Entry 1QI8 (X-ray diffraction, 1.80 A resolution); this record covers chains A and C of the 4 polymer chains in the assembly.

# Chain A (and C)
Protein: Hemoglobin
From: Homo sapiens
Notes: fragment: alpha chain; chain C of this document is another copy of the same molecule, construct and numbering; everything in this record applies to it too
UniProt: P69905 (HBA_HUMAN); residues 1-141 here = UniProt positions 1-141
Chain sequence (141 residues; row label = number of the first residue in the row):
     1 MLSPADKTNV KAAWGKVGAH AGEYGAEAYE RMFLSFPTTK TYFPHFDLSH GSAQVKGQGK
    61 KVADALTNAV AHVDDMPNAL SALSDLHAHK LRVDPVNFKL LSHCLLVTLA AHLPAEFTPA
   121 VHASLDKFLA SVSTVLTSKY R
Construct notes: conflict Met-1 (Val in P69905), Tyr-29 (Leu in P69905), Gln-58 (His in P69905)
Swiss-Prot annotation at these positions:
  - site: Lys-61 (Not glycated)
Metal / ion sites: heme Fe near His-87 (its only coordinating residue here)
Small-molecule neighbours: heme (HEM): Tyr-29, Met-32, Thr-39, Tyr-42, Phe-43, His-45, Phe-46, Gln-58, Lys-61, Val-62, Ala-65, Leu-66, Leu-83, Leu-86, His-87, Leu-91, Val-93, Asn-97, Phe-98, Leu-101, Val-132, Leu-136

# Interface between chain A and chain C
Residue-residue contacts - 5 pairs, chain A then chain C:
  Asp-126(A) / Arg-141(C)  salt bridge
  Lys-127(A) / Arg-141(C)  hydrogen bond (side chain-backbone)
  Ser-138(A) / Met-1(C)
  Arg-141(A) / Asp-126(C)  salt bridge
  Arg-141(A) / Lys-127(C)  hydrogen bond (backbone-side chain)
Other interface residues (no listed pair), chain A (5 interface residues in all): Ala-130
Other interface residues (no listed pair), chain C (5 interface residues in all): Ala-130

# Overview
The chain A/chain C interface involves 5 residues from each chain, with 2 hydrogen bonds and 2 salt bridges.
Polar pairs include Asp-126(A)/Arg-141(C) and Lys-127(A)/Arg-141(C). Chain A binds heme.
Chain A and chain C are both Hemoglobin (Homo sapiens); the structure, Deoxygenated structure of a distal
pocket hemoglobin mutant, was determined by X-ray diffraction.
